PDB entry 9LZW | electron microscopy, 3.10 A resolution | chains B and G of the 12 polymer chains in the assembly

[Chain B (and G)]
Name: Capsid protein alpha
Organism: Flock house virus
Notes: EC 3.4.23.44; chain G of this document is another copy of the same molecule, construct and numbering; everything in this record applies to it too
UniProt: P12870 (CAPSD_FHV); residues 1-363 here = UniProt positions 1-363
Amino-acid sequence (363 residues; each row starts with the number of its first residue):
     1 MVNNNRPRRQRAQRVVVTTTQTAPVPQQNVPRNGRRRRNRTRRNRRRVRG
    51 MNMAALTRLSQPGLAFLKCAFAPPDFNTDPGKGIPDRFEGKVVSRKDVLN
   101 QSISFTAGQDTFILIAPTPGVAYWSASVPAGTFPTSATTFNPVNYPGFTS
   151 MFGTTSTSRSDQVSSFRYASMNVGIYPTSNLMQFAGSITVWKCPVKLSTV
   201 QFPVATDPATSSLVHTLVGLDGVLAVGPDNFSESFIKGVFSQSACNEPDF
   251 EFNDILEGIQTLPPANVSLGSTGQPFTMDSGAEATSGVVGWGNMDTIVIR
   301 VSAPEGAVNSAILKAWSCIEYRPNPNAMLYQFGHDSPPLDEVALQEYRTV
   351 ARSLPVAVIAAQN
Unresolved in the structure: 1-57 (chain G: 1-23, 33-57)
Disulfides: Cys-69/Cys-318
Curated features (UniProtKB/Swiss-Prot):
  - active site: Asp-75
  - binding site (Ca(2+)): Asp-161, Asp-221, Asp-249, Glu-251, Gly-273
  - site: Asn-363 (Cleavage)

[Interface between chain B and chain G]
Contacting residue pairs (24):
  Thr-78(B) / Lys-91(G)
  Thr-78(B) / Asp-335(G)
  Asp-79(B) / Lys-91(G)  salt bridge
  Asp-79(B) / Gly-333(G)
  Lys-82(B) / Lys-82(G)
  Lys-91(B) / Thr-78(G)
  Val-93(B) / Phe-332(G)  hydrophobic
  Ser-94(B) / Phe-332(G)
  Arg-95(B) / Met-328(G)
  Arg-95(B) / Gln-331(G)
  Arg-95(B) / Phe-332(G)
  Lys-96(B) / Gln-331(G)  hydrogen bond (backbone-backbone)
  Gly-147(B) / Met-328(G)
  Met-328(B) / Arg-95(G)
  Met-328(B) / Gly-147(G)
  Leu-329(B) / Phe-332(G)  hydrophobic
  Gln-331(B) / Ser-94(G)
  Gln-331(B) / Arg-95(G)
  Gln-331(B) / Lys-96(G)
  Phe-332(B) / Val-93(G)  hydrophobic
  Phe-332(B) / Ser-94(G)
  Phe-332(B) / Arg-95(G)
  Asp-335(B) / Thr-78(G)  hydrogen bond
  Asp-335(B) / Asp-79(G)
Other interface residues (no listed pair), chain B (17 interface residues in all): Asp-97, Ser-150, Met-151
Other interface residues (no listed pair), chain G (16 interface residues in all): Pro-146, Leu-329

[Overview]
17 residues of chain B and 16 residues of chain G are in contact, with 2 hydrogen bonds and 1 salt bridge.
Polar pairs include Asp-79(B)/Lys-91(G), Asp-335(B)/Thr-78(G) and Lys-96(B)/Gln-331(G). UniProt lists
active-site residue Asp-75(B) and 5 Ca2+-binding residues on chain B.
Chain B and chain G are both Capsid protein alpha (Flock house virus); the structure, Bent-contact of Flock
House Virus early disassembly intermediate, was determined by electron microscopy, deposited together with
9LZL.
